Entry 9GB1 (electron microscopy, 2.71 A resolution); this record covers chains Y and Z of the 36 polymer chains in the assembly.

Chain Y (and Z):
Protein: gp55 - Tail sheath protein
Organism: Clostridioides difficile
Notes: chain Z of this document is another copy of the same molecule, construct and numbering; everything in this record applies to it too
Reference sequence: A0A9X8RMY4 (A0A9X8RMY4_CLODI); numbering as in UniProt (aligned over 1-473)
Sequence (473 residues; row label = number of the first residue in the row):
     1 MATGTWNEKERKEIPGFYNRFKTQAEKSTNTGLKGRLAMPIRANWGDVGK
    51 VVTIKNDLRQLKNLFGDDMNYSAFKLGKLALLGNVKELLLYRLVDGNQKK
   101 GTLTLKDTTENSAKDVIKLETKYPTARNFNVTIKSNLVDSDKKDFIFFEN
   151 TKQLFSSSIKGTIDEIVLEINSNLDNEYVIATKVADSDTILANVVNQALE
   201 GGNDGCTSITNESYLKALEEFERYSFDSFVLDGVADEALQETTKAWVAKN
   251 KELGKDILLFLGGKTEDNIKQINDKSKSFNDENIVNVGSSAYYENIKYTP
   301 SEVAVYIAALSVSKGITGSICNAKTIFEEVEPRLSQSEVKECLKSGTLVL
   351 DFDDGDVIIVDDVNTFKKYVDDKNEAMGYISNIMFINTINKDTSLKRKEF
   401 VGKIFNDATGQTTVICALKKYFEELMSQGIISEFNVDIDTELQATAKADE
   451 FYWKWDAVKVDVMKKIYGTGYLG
Unresolved in the structure: 1-12, 473

How chain Y and chain Z interact:
Pairs across the interface - 24 pairs, chain Y then chain Z:
  Asn322(Y) - Pro15(Z)
  Lys340(Y) - Ile14(Z)
  Leu343(Y) - Ile14(Z)  hydrophobic
  Val360(Y) - Pro15(Z)
  Lys464(Y) - Pro15(Z)
  Lys464(Y) - Gly16(Z)  hydrogen bond (backbone-backbone)
  Lys465(Y) - Ile14(Z)
  Lys465(Y) - Pro15(Z)
  Ile466(Y) - Gly16(Z)  hydrogen bond (backbone-backbone)
  Ile466(Y) - Phe17(Z)
  Ile466(Y) - Tyr18(Z)  hydrogen bond (backbone-backbone)
  Tyr467(Y) - Glu13(Z)  hydrogen bond
  Tyr467(Y) - Tyr18(Z)  hydrophobic
  Gly468(Y) - Tyr18(Z)  hydrogen bond (backbone-backbone)
  Gly468(Y) - Asn19(Z)
  Gly468(Y) - Arg20(Z)  hydrogen bond (backbone-backbone)
  Thr469(Y) - Arg20(Z)
  Gly470(Y) - Arg20(Z)
  Gly470(Y) - Phe21(Z)
  Gly470(Y) - Lys22(Z)  hydrogen bond (backbone-backbone)
  Tyr471(Y) - Phe21(Z)
  Tyr471(Y) - Lys22(Z)
  Leu472(Y) - Phe21(Z)
  Leu472(Y) - Gln24(Z)  hydrogen bond (backbone-side chain)
Other interface residues (no listed pair), chain Y (14 interface residues in all): Asp361
Other interface residues (no listed pair), chain Z (12 interface residues in all): Thr23

Overview:
14 residues of chain Y and 12 residues of chain Z are in contact; the contacts include 8 hydrogen bonds. Polar
contacts include Tyr467(Y)-Glu13(Z), Leu472(Y)-Gln24(Z) and Lys464(Y)-Gly16(Z).
Both chains are gp55 - Tail sheath protein (Clostridioides difficile). Entry 9GB1 (Extended phiCD508 tail) was
determined by electron microscopy, deposited together with 9G8S, 9GB0, 9GB2, 9GB5 and 9GB7.
